PDB entry 7EB5 | electron microscopy, 3.40 A resolution | chains C and B of the 3 polymer chains in the assembly

# Chain C (and B)
Protein: Spike glycoprotein
Source organism: Severe acute respiratory syndrome coronavirus 2
Notes: chain B of this document is another copy of the same molecule, construct and numbering; everything in this record applies to it too
Reference sequence: P0DTC2 (SPIKE_SARS2); residues 1-1208 here = UniProt positions 1-1208
Chain sequence (1283 residues; row label = number of the first residue in the row):
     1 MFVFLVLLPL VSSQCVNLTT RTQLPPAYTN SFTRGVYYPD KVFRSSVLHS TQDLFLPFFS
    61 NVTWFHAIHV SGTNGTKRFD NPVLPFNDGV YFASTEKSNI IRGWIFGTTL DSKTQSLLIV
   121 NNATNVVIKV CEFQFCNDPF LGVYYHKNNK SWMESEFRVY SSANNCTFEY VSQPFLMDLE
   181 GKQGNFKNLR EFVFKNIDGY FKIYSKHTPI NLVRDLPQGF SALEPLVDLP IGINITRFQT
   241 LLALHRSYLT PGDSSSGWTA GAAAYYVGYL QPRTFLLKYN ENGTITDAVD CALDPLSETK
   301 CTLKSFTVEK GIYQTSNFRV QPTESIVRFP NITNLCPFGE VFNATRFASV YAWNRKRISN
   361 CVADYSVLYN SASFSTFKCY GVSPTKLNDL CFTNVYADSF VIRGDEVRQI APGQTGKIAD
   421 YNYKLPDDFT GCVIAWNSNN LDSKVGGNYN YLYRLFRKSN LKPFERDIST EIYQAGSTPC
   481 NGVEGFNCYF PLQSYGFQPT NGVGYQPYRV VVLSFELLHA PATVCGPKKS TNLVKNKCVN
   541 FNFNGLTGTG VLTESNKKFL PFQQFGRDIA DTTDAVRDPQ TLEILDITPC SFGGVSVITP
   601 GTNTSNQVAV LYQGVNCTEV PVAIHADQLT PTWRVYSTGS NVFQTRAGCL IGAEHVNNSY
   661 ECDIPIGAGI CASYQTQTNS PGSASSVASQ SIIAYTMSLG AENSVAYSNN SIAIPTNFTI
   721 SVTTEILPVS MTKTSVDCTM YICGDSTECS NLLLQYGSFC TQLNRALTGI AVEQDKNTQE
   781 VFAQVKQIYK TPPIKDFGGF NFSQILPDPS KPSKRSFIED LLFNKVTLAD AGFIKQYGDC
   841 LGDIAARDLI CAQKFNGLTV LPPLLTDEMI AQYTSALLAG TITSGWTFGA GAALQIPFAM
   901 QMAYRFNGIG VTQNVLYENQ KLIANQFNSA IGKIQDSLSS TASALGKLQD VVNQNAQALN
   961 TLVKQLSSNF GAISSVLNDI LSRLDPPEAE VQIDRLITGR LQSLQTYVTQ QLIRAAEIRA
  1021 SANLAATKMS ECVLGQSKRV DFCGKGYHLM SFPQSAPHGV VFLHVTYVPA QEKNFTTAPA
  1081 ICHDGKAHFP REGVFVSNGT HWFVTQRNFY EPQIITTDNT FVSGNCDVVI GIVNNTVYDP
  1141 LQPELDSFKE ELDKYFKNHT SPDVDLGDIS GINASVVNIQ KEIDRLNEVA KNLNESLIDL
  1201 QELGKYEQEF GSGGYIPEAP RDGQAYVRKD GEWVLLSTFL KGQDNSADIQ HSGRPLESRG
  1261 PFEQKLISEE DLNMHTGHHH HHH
Unresolved in the structure: 1-26, 70-79, 144-158, 174-185, 246-263, 676-690, 828-854, 1147-1283 (chain B: 1-26, 70-79, 144-158, 174-185, 246-263, 676-690, 828-853, 1147-1283)
Disulfide bonds: Cys131-Cys166, Cys291-Cys301, Cys336-Cys361, Cys379-Cys432, Cys391-Cys525, Cys538-Cys590, Cys662-Cys671, Cys738-Cys760, Cys743-Cys749, Cys1032-Cys1043, Cys1082-Cys1126
Covalently attached groups: N-acetylglucosamine (NAG) linked to Asn61, Asn122, Asn165, Asn234, Asn282, Asn331, Asn603, Asn616, Asn657, Asn709, Asn717, Asn801, Asn1074, Asn1098, Asn1134
Sequence notes: variant Gly614 (Asp in P0DTC2); conflict Gly682 (Arg in P0DTC2), Ser683 (Arg in P0DTC2), Ser685 (Arg in P0DTC2), Pro986 (Lys in P0DTC2), Pro987 (Val in P0DTC2); expression tag (1209-1283)
UniProt features mapped onto this chain:
  - region: Asn280 to Cys301 (Putative superantigen), Arg403 to Asp405 (Integrin-binding motif), Asn448 to Phe456 (Immunodominant HLA epitope recognized by the CD8+), Pro681, Ala684 (Putative superantigen), Ser816 to Tyr837 (Fusion peptide 1), Lys835 to Phe855 (Fusion peptide 2), Asp1163 to Glu1202 (Heptad repeat 2)
  - site: Arg815, Ser816 (Cleavage)
  - glycosylation: Asn17 (N-linked (GlcNAc...) (complex) asparagine), Asn61 (N-linked (GlcNAc...) (hybrid) asparagine), Asn74 (N-linked (GlcNAc...) (complex) asparagine), Asn122 (N-linked (GlcNAc...) (hybrid) asparagine), Asn149 (N-linked (GlcNAc...) (complex) asparagine), Asn165 (N-linked (GlcNAc...) (complex) asparagine), Asn234 (N-linked (GlcNAc...) (high mannose) asparagine), Asn282 (N-linked (GlcNAc...) (complex) asparagine), Thr323 (O-linked (GalNAc) threonine), Ser325 (O-linked (HexNAc...) serine), Asn331 (N-linked (GlcNAc...) (complex) asparagine), Asn343 (N-linked (GlcNAc...) (complex) asparagine), Asn603 (N-linked (GlcNAc...) (hybrid) asparagine), Asn616 (N-linked (GlcNAc...) (complex) asparagine), Asn657 (N-linked (GlcNAc...) (complex) asparagine), Thr676 (O-linked (GlcNAc...) threonine), Thr678 (O-linked (GlcNAc...) threonine), Asn709 (N-linked (GlcNAc...) (high mannose) asparagine), Asn717 (N-linked (GlcNAc...) (hybrid) asparagine), Asn801 (N-linked (GlcNAc...) (hybrid) asparagine) and 6 more in UniProt
  - natural variant: Leu5 (L5F: In strain: Iota/B.1.526), Ser13 (S13I: In strain: Epsilon/B.1.427/B.1.429), Leu18 (L18F: In strain: Beta/B.1.351, Gamma/P.1 and 1 more), Thr19 (T19I: In strain: Omicron/BQ.1.1, Omicron/XBB.1.5 and 1 more; T19R: In strain: Delta/B.1.617.2, Omicron/BA.2 and 4 more), Thr20 (T20N: In strain: Gamma/P.1), Leu24 to Ala27 (sequence variant, change not given here; In strain: Omicron/BA.2, Omicron/BA.2.12.1 and 6 more), Pro26 (P26S: In strain: Gamma/P.1), Gln52 (Q52H: In strain: Omicron/EG.5.1), Ala67 (A67V: In strain: Eta/B.1.525, Omicron/BA.1), His69 to Val70 (deletion: In strain: Alpha/B.1.1.7, Eta/B.1.525 and 5 more), Gly75 (G75V: In strain: Lambda/C.37), Thr76 (T76I: In strain: Lambda/C.37), 82 further natural variant entries in UniProt
  - mutagenesis: His69 to Val70 (Increased incorporation of cleaved spike into virions), Asn121 (N121Q: Partial loss of biliverdin affinity), Arg190 (R190K: Partial loss of biliverdin affinity), Asn234 (N234Q: Increased resistance to neutralizing antibodies), Asn331 (N331Q: Reduced viral infectivity), Asn343 (N343Q: Reduced viral infectivity), Leu452 (L452R: Increased resistance to neutralizing antibodies. Decreases HLA binding to NF9 epitope. Increased binding affinity to human ACE2), Tyr453 (Y453F: Decreased HLA binding to NF9 epitope. Increased binding affinity to human ACE2), Ala475 (A475V: Increased resistance to neutralizing antibodies), Val483 (V483A: Increased resistance to neutralizing antibodies), Glu484 (E484D: Increased replication in human TMEM106B overexpressing cells), Phe490 (F490L: Increased resistance to neutralizing antibodies and human covalescent sera neutralization), 11 further mutagenesis entries in UniProt

# Interface between chain C and chain B
Pairs across the interface (104; chain C residue first):
  Lys41(C) with Phe562(B), hydrogen bond (side chain-backbone); Gln563(B); Gln564(B), hydrogen bond (backbone-backbone)
  Val42(C) with Phe565(B), hydrophobic; Arg567(B)
  Phe43(C) with Lys557(B); Phe559(B), hydrophobic; Gln563(B); Phe565(B), hydrogen bond (backbone-backbone); Gly566(B); Arg567(B), hydrogen bond (backbone-backbone)
  Tyr200(C) with Asn394(B); Tyr396(B), hydrogen bond; Glu516(B), hydrogen bond
  Pro225(C) with Phe562(B)
  Pro230(C) with Arg357(B)
  Asp737(C) with Asn317(B), hydrogen bond
  Met740(C) with Asn317(B); Arg319(B); Phe592(B), hydrophobic
  Asp745(C) with Arg319(B), salt bridge
  Gln755(C) with Phe970(B), hydrogen bond (backbone-backbone); Gly971(B)
  Gly757(C) with Gln965(B); Ser968(B)
  Ser758(C) with Thr961(B); Gln965(B), hydrogen bond
  Phe759(C) with Gln965(B); Gln1002(B)
  Asn764(C) with Gln314(B)
  Arg765(C) with Gln957(B), hydrogen bond
  Gln787(C) with Ala701(B); Asn703(B), hydrogen bond
  Ile788(C) with Ala701(B), hydrogen bond (backbone-backbone); Glu702(B); Asn703(B), hydrogen bond (backbone-backbone)
  Tyr789(C) with Asn703(B)
  Lys790(C) with Glu702(B), salt bridge; Asn703(B); Ser704(B)
  Pro792(C) with Tyr707(B), hydrophobic
  Asp796(C) with Tyr707(B); Asn709(B)
  Phe797(C) with Tyr707(B)
  Phe855(C) with Phe592(B)
  Pro862(C) with Ala647(B), hydrophobic
  Pro863(C) with Ala668(B), hydrogen bond (backbone-backbone)
  Leu864(C) with Pro665(B), hydrophobic; Ala668(B), hydrogen bond (backbone-backbone); Gly669(B), hydrogen bond (backbone-backbone)
  Met869(C) with Leu699(B), hydrophobic
  Gln872(C) with Leu699(B)
  Tyr873(C) with Leu699(B), hydrophobic
  Thr883(C) with Val705(B); Tyr707(B)
  Ala890(C) with Lys1045(B), hydrogen bond (backbone-side chain); Gly1046(B)
  Ala892(C) with Glu1072(B)
  Leu894(C) with Ala713(B), hydrophobic; Glu1072(B)
  Gln895(C) with Val705(B); Ser711(B); Ile712(B); Ala713(B); Asn1074(B)
  Ile896(C) with Tyr707(B); Ile712(B), hydrophobic
  Pro897(C) with Ser711(B)
  Phe898(C) with Tyr707(B)
  Met900(C) with Thr1077(B); Val1094(B), hydrophobic
  Tyr904(C) with Gly1093(B), hydrogen bond (side chain-backbone); Val1094(B); Arg1107(B)
  Thr912(C) with Phe1121(B)
  Gln913(C) with Pro1090(B), hydrogen bond (side chain-backbone)
  Asn914(C) with Phe1089(B); Ser1123(B)
  Tyr917(C) with Phe1089(B), hydrophobic; Val1129(B)
  Glu918(C) with Val1128(B); Val1129(B)
  Gln920(C) with Ile1130(B)
  Lys921(C) with Val1128(B); Ile1130(B)
  Leu981(C) with Lys386(B), hydrogen bond (backbone-side chain)
  Ser982(C) with Lys386(B)
  Arg983(C) with Gly381(B); Val382(B); Ser383(B), hydrogen bond (backbone-backbone); Leu390(B)
  Leu984(C) with Gly381(B); Lys386(B)
  Asp985(C) with Ser383(B)
  Asp994(C) with Arg995(B), salt bridge
  Leu1012(C) with Gln1010(B)
  Ile1013(C) with Ile1013(B), hydrophobic
  Arg1019(C) with Glu1017(B)
  Thr1027(C) with Arg1039(B)
  Ser1030(C) with Val1040(B); Asp1041(B)
  Glu1031(C) with Arg1039(B), salt bridge
  Arg1039(C) with Arg1039(B)
  Glu1144(C) with Leu1141(B)
Interface residues without a listed pair, chain C (75 interface residues in all): Tyr38, Arg44, Ser45, Glu224, Tyr369, Tyr756, Gln762, Gln784, Lys786, Gly857, Trp886, Asn907, Ser967, Gln1005, Leu1141
Interface residues without a listed pair, chain B (84 interface residues in all): Gln321, Phe429, Pro479, Leu517, His519, Lys558, Asp568, Ala570, Asp571, Gly667, Ala706, Ser708, Pro715, Asn969, Thr1006, Tyr1047, Ala1078, Pro1079

# Summary
Chain C and chain B form an interface of 75 and 84 residues respectively, with 21 hydrogen bonds and 4 salt
bridges. Among the polar pairs are Asp745(C)-Arg319(B), Lys790(C)-Glu702(B) and Asp994(C)-Arg995(B).
Chain C and chain B are both Spike glycoprotein (Severe acute respiratory syndrome coronavirus 2); the
structure, Cryo-EM structure of SARS-CoV-2 Spike D614G variant, two RBD-up conformation 2, was determined by
electron microscopy (same publication as 7EAZ, 7EB0, 7EB3 and 7EB4).
